6UIV - chains A and K of the 11 polymer chains in the assembly; structure by electron microscopy, 3.30 A resolution.

[Chain A (and K)]
Molecule: Calcium homeostasis modulator protein 2
From: Homo sapiens
Notes: chain K of this document is another copy of the same molecule, construct and numbering; everything in this record applies to it too
Reference sequence: Q9HA72 (CAHM2_HUMAN); residues 1-323 here = UniProt positions 1-323
Sequence (331 residues; numbered 1 to 331; the number before each row is that of its first residue):
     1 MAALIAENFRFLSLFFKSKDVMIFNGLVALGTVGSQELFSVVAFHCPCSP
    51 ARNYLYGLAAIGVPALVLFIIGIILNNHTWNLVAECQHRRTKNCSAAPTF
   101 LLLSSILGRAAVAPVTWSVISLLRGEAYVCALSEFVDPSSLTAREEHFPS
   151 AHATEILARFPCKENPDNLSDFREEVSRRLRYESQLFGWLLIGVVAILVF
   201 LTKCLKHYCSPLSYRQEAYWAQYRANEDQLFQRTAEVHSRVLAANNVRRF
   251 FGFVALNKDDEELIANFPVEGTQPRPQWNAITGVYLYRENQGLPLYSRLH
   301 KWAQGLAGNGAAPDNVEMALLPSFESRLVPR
Disordered / not traced: 1-19, 307-331
Construct notes: expression tag (324-331)
Disulfide bonds: Cys-46/Cys-130, Cys-48/Cys-162
Swiss-Prot annotation at these positions:
  - region: Leu-14 to Phe-39 (Central pore), Glu-145 to His-152 (Hemichannel docking), Tyr-214 to Phe-251 (Intersubunit interaction)
  - site: Asn-168 (Not N-glycosylated)
  - mutagenesis: Met-1 to Arg-52 (Does not affect intrasubunit interactions), Met-1 to Asp-20 (Markedly reduces the inhibition by ruthenium red. Does not affect Ca(2+)-dependent inactivation of the channel), Arg-10 (R10A: Markedly reduces the inhibition by ruthenium red at negative membrane potentials. Does not affect Ca(2+)-dependent inactivation of the channel), Glu-37 (E37R: Reduces the inhibition by ruthenium red), Ala-143 to Glu-146 (Prevents gap junction formation), His-238 (H238A: Decreases intrasubunit interactions), Phe-251 (F251A: Decreases intrasubunit interactions)
Reported in the primary citation:
  - contacts within the chain: His-78/Tyr-285

[How chain A and chain K interact]
Contacting residue pairs (92; chain A residue first):
  Val-41(A) / Gln-185(K)
  His-45(A) / Arg-181(K)
  His-45(A) / Gln-185(K)
  Cys-46(A) / Arg-178(K)
  Pro-47(A) / Tyr-182(K)  hydrophobic
  Cys-48(A) / Arg-178(K)
  Arg-52(A) / Arg-179(K)
  Arg-52(A) / Tyr-182(K)
  Tyr-56(A) / Tyr-182(K)  hydrophobic
  Tyr-56(A) / Gln-185(K)  hydrogen bond
  Ala-59(A) / Leu-186(K)  hydrophobic
  Val-63(A) / Trp-189(K)
  Pro-64(A) / Trp-189(K)  hydrophobic
  Val-67(A) / Gly-193(K)
  Ile-70(A) / Ala-196(K)
  Ile-73(A) / Phe-200(K)  hydrophobic
  Ile-74(A) / Phe-200(K)  hydrophobic
  Trp-80(A) / Lys-203(K)
  Trp-80(A) / Cys-204(K)
  Trp-80(A) / His-207(K)
  Asn-81(A) / Tyr-214(K)
  Gln-87(A) / Tyr-208(K)
  Gln-87(A) / Ser-210(K)
  Arg-159(A) / Thr-142(K)
  Arg-159(A) / Ala-143(K)
  Cys-162(A) / Arg-178(K)
  Glu-227(A) / Arg-215(K)  salt bridge
  Asp-228(A) / Arg-215(K)  salt bridge
  Gln-232(A) / Gln-222(K)
  Ala-235(A) / Tyr-219(K)
  Ala-235(A) / Gln-222(K)
  Glu-236(A) / Gln-222(K)  hydrogen bond (backbone-side chain)
  Glu-236(A) / Asn-226(K)
  His-238(A) / Tyr-219(K)  hydrogen bond
  Ser-239(A) / Tyr-219(K)
  Ser-239(A) / Gln-222(K)  hydrogen bond (side chain-backbone)
  Ser-239(A) / Tyr-223(K)
  Ser-239(A) / Asn-226(K)  hydrogen bond
  Arg-240(A) / Asn-226(K)  hydrogen bond (backbone-side chain)
  Arg-240(A) / Gln-229(K)
  Arg-240(A) / Leu-230(K)
  Arg-240(A) / Arg-233(K)
  Leu-242(A) / Tyr-219(K)
  Leu-242(A) / His-300(K)
  Ala-243(A) / Tyr-223(K)
  Ala-243(A) / Glu-227(K)
  Ala-244(A) / Leu-230(K)
  Asn-246(A) / Tyr-223(K)  hydrogen bond
  Asn-246(A) / Leu-299(K)
  Asn-246(A) / His-300(K)
  Asn-246(A) / Ala-303(K)
  Val-247(A) / Phe-231(K)  hydrophobic
  Val-247(A) / Thr-234(K)
  Arg-249(A) / Trp-302(K)
  Arg-249(A) / Leu-306(K)
  Phe-250(A) / Phe-231(K)  hydrophobic
  Phe-250(A) / Gln-273(K)  hydrogen bond (backbone-side chain)
  Phe-250(A) / Gln-277(K)
  Phe-250(A) / Ile-281(K)  hydrophobic
  Phe-250(A) / Leu-299(K)  hydrophobic
  Phe-250(A) / Trp-302(K)  hydrophobic
  Phe-251(A) / Thr-234(K)
  Phe-251(A) / Ala-235(K)  hydrophobic
  Phe-251(A) / Gln-273(K)
  Phe-253(A) / Thr-234(K)
  Phe-253(A) / Val-237(K)  hydrophobic
  Phe-253(A) / His-238(K)
  Phe-253(A) / Phe-267(K)  hydrophobic
  Phe-253(A) / Val-269(K)  hydrophobic
  Val-254(A) / Phe-267(K)
  Ala-255(A) / Leu-230(K)
  Ala-255(A) / Arg-233(K)
  Ala-255(A) / Thr-234(K)
  Ala-255(A) / Val-237(K)  hydrophobic
  Asp-260(A) / Arg-233(K)  salt bridge
  Thr-272(A) / Leu-293(K)
  Thr-272(A) / Pro-294(K)
  Thr-272(A) / Tyr-296(K)
  Gln-273(A) / Pro-294(K)
  Pro-274(A) / Gly-292(K)
  Arg-275(A) / Pro-211(K)
  Arg-275(A) / Gln-216(K)
  Arg-275(A) / Tyr-287(K)
  Arg-275(A) / Glu-289(K)  salt bridge
  Trp-278(A) / Arg-215(K)
  Trp-278(A) / Gln-216(K)
  Trp-278(A) / Tyr-219(K)  hydrophobic
  Trp-278(A) / Tyr-296(K)
  Ile-281(A) / Arg-215(K)
  Thr-282(A) / Ser-213(K)  hydrogen bond
  Thr-282(A) / Tyr-214(K)
  Gly-283(A) / Tyr-214(K)
Interface residues without a listed pair, chain A (55 interface residues in all): Val-42, Leu-55, Val-83, Ala-84, Phe-231, Leu-256, Asn-257, Gly-271
Interface residues without a listed pair, chain K (55 interface residues in all): Leu-123, Ile-192, Val-199, Trp-278

[In short]
The chain A/chain K interface involves 55 residues from each chain, with 9 hydrogen bonds and 4 salt bridges.
Polar pairs include Glu-227(A)/Arg-215(K), Asp-228(A)/Arg-215(K) and Asp-260(A)/Arg-233(K). UniProt lists 10
mutagenesis sites on chain A. The paper reports contacts within the chain involving His-78(A) and Tyr-285(A).
Chain A and chain K are both Calcium homeostasis modulator protein 2 (Homo sapiens); the structure, Cryo-EM
structure of human CALHM2 in an active/open state, was determined by electron microscopy (same publication as
6UIW and 6UIX).
